PDB entry 3OEV | X-ray diffraction, 2.85 A resolution | chains E and F of the 28 polymer chains in the assembly

# Chain E
Protein: Proteasome component PRE5
Source organism: Saccharomyces cerevisiae
Notes: EC 3.4.25.1
Reference sequence: P40302 (PSA1_YEAST); the construct has insertions or renumbered stretches relative to UniProt, so the offset changes along the chain: 4-60 = UniProt 2-58; 63-180 = UniProt 59-176; 183-204 = UniProt 183-204; 210-233 = UniProt 211-234
Chain sequence (233 residues; each row starts with the number of its first residue; note: 7 numbers in that range are skipped by the numbering (no residue carries them; nothing is unmodelled there); a row labelled like 180A-180F holds insertion residues (180A, then the next letters in order)):
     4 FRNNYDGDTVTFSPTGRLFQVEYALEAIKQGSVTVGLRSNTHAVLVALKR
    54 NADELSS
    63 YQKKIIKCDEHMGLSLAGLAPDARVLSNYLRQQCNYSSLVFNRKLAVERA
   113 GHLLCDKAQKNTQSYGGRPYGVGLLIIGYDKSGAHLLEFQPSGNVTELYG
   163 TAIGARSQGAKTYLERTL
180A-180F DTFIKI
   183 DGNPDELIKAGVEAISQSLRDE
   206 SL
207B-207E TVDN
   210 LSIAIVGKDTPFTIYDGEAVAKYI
Curated features (UniProtKB/Swiss-Prot):
  - modified residue: Ser-16 (Phosphoserine)
  - cross-link: Lys-191 (Glycyl lysine isopeptide (Lys-Gly) (interchain with G-Cter in ubiquitin))

# Chain F
Protein: Proteasome component C1
Source organism: Saccharomyces cerevisiae
Notes: EC 3.4.25.1
Reference sequence: P21242 (PSA3_YEAST); the construct lacks a stretch of the UniProt sequence and is renumbered around it, so the offset changes along the chain: 7-180 = UniProt 7-180; 184-199 = UniProt 187-202; 201-206 = UniProt 203-208; 207-218 = UniProt 211-222; 1 more segments
Chain sequence (242 residues; each row starts with the number of its first residue; note: 4 numbers in that range are skipped by the numbering (no residue carries them; nothing is unmodelled there); a row labelled like 180A-180F holds insertion residues (180A, then the next letters in order)):
     7 GYDLSNSVFSPDGRNFQVEYAVKAVENGTTSIGIKCNDGVVFAVEKLITS
    57 KLLVPQKNVKIQVVDRHIGCVYSGLIPDGRHLVNRGREEAASFKKLYKTP
   107 IPIPAFADRLGQYVQAHTLYNSVRPFGVSTIFGGVDKNGAHLYMLEPSGS
   157 YWGYKGAATGKGRQSAKAELEKLV
180A-180F DHHPEG
   184 LSAREAVKQAAKIIYL
   201 AHEDNK
206B-206C EK
   207 DFELEISWCSLS
218A-218C ETN
   219 GLHKFVKGDLLQEAIDFAQKEIN
Disordered / not traced: 7-11
Ion coordination: Mg2+ site 1 near Ser-13 (its only coordinating residue here); Mg2+ site 2 near Ala-164 (its only coordinating residue here)

# Interface between chain E and chain F
Pairs across the interface - 58 pairs, chain E then chain F:
  Tyr-8(E) / Tyr-26(F)
  Thr-12(E) / Arg-130(F)
  Val-13(E) / Gln-23(F)
  Val-13(E) / Ser-128(F)
  Val-13(E) / Val-129(F)  hydrophobic
  Val-13(E) / Arg-130(F)
  Thr-14(E) / Gln-23(F)
  Phe-15(E) / Gln-23(F)  hydrogen bond (backbone-side chain)
  Phe-15(E) / Tyr-26(F)
  Phe-15(E) / Ala-27(F)  hydrophobic
  Phe-15(E) / Ala-30(F)  hydrophobic
  Phe-15(E) / Arg-130(F)
  Phe-15(E) / Pro-131(F)
  Phe-15(E) / Gly-133(F)
  Ser-16(E) / Tyr-26(F)
  Pro-17(E) / Tyr-26(F)  hydrophobic
  Pro-17(E) / Lys-29(F)
  Thr-18(E) / Lys-29(F)
  Gly-19(E) / Tyr-26(F)
  Gly-19(E) / Ala-30(F)
  Leu-21(E) / Leu-81(F)  hydrophobic
  Leu-21(E) / Arg-130(F)
  His-114(E) / Arg-86(F)  hydrogen bond
  Cys-117(E) / Arg-86(F)
  Asp-118(E) / Arg-86(F)  salt bridge
  Asp-118(E) / Asn-90(F)
  Gln-121(E) / Pro-83(F)
  Gln-121(E) / Asp-84(F)
  Gln-121(E) / His-87(F)  hydrogen bond
  Thr-124(E) / Arg-130(F)  hydrogen bond (backbone-side chain)
  Gln-125(E) / His-123(F)
  Gln-125(E) / Val-129(F)
  Gln-125(E) / Arg-130(F)
  Gln-125(E) / Phe-132(F)
  Tyr-127(E) / Ser-128(F)
  His-147(E) / Lys-63(F)
  Ser-154(E) / Pro-83(F)
  Gly-155(E) / Pro-83(F)
  Asn-156(E) / Ile-82(F)
  Asn-156(E) / Pro-83(F)
  Thr-158(E) / Asn-64(F)
  Glu-159(E) / Leu-59(F)
  Glu-159(E) / Val-60(F)  hydrogen bond (backbone-backbone)
  Glu-159(E) / Lys-63(F)
  Glu-159(E) / Asn-64(F)  hydrogen bond (backbone-side chain)
  Leu-160(E) / Leu-58(F)
  Leu-160(E) / Leu-59(F)  hydrophobic
  Leu-160(E) / Val-60(F)
  Tyr-161(E) / Leu-58(F)  hydrogen bond (backbone-backbone)
  Tyr-161(E) / Leu-59(F)
  Tyr-161(E) / Val-60(F)
  Tyr-161(E) / Pro-61(F)
  Gly-162(E) / Leu-58(F)
  Lys-173(E) / Leu-58(F)
  Leu-176(E) / Leu-58(F)
  Glu-177(E) / Ser-56(F)  hydrogen bond
  Glu-177(E) / Lys-57(F)
  Leu-180(E) / Lys-57(F)
Interface residues without a listed pair, chain E (36 interface residues in all): Arg-41, Glu-110, Lys-122, Ser-144, Val-157, Phe-180C
Interface residues without a listed pair, chain F (29 interface residues in all): Val-65, Asn-127

# In short
The interface between chain E and chain F involves 36 residues on one side and 29 on the other; the contacts
include 8 hydrogen bonds and 1 salt bridge. Polar contacts include Asp-118(E)/Arg-86(F), Phe-15(E)/Gln-23(F)
and His-114(E)/Arg-86(F).
Chain E is Proteasome component PRE5 and chain F is Proteasome component C1, both from Saccharomyces
cerevisiae; the structure, Structure of yeast 20S open-gate proteasome with Compound 25, was determined by
X-ray diffraction (same publication as 3SDI, 3SDK and 3OEU).
